8JI3 - chains A and B; structure by X-ray diffraction, 1.78 A resolution.

== Chain A (and B) ==
Protein: AetD
Source organism: Aetokthonos hydrillicola Thurmond2011
Notes: chain B of this document is another copy of the same molecule, construct and numbering; everything in this record applies to it too
UniProtKB: A0A861B387 (A0A861B387_9CYAN); residue numbers follow UniProt; this construct covers 1-239
Sequence (249 residues; numbered -9 to 239; the number before each row is that of its first residue; numbers below 1 keep their minus sign (Ala-9 is residue -9)):
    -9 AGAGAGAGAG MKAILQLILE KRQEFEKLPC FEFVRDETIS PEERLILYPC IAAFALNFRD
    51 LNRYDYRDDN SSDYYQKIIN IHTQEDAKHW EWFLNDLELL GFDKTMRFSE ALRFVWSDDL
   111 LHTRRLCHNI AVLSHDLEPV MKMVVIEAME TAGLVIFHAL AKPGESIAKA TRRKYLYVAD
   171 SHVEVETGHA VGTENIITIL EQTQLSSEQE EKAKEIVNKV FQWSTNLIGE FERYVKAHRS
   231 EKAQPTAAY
Unresolved in the structure: -9 to -1, 180-187, 239 (chain B: -9 to -1, 181-190, 238-239)
Differences from the reference sequence: expression tag (-9 to 0)
Metal / ion sites: Fe2+ site 1: Asp76, Glu176, His179; Fe2+ site 2: His79, His172, Glu176 (together with 67I); Ni2+: His125, Asp126 (shared with His125(B) of chain B)
Residues lining bound ligands: 67I ((2S)-2-azanyl-3-[5,7-bis(bromanyl)-1H-indol-3-yl]propanoic acid): Ile41, Phe44, Phe48, His79, Leu116, Met139, Glu140, Ala142, Gly143, Ile146, Phe147, Tyr167, His172, Glu176, Ser214, Leu217, Phe221
From the paper describing this entry:
  - binding site for 67I: Phe44, Ile146, Tyr167, Ser214
  - Fe2+ coordination: Asp76, His79, Glu140, His172, Glu176, His179

== How chain A and chain B interact ==
Residue-residue contacts (68; chain A residue first):
  Ala42(A) - Phe98(B)  hydrophobic
  Ala42(A) - Leu102(B)  hydrophobic
  Leu46(A) - Leu102(B)
  Leu46(A) - Trp106(B)  hydrophobic
  Asn47(A) - Trp106(B)  hydrogen bond
  Arg49(A) - Trp106(B)  hydrogen bond (side chain-backbone)
  Arg49(A) - Arg114(B)
  Asp50(A) - Trp106(B)
  Asp50(A) - Arg114(B)  salt bridge
  Arg53(A) - Asp108(B)  salt bridge
  Tyr54(A) - Leu111(B)  hydrophobic
  Tyr54(A) - Arg115(B)
  Asp55(A) - Arg115(B)  salt bridge
  Asp55(A) - His118(B)  salt bridge
  Trp80(A) - Arg103(B)
  Glu81(A) - Arg103(B)  salt bridge
  Leu84(A) - Arg103(B)
  Leu87(A) - Phe98(B)  hydrophobic
  Glu88(A) - Arg97(B)
  Phe92(A) - Phe98(B)
  Asp93(A) - Arg97(B)  salt bridge
  Asp93(A) - Phe98(B)  hydrogen bond (side chain-backbone)
  Asp93(A) - Ser99(B)  hydrogen bond
  Lys94(A) - Met96(B)
  Lys94(A) - Arg97(B)
  Lys94(A) - Phe98(B)  hydrogen bond (backbone-backbone)
  Thr95(A) - Met96(B)
  Met96(A) - Lys94(B)
  Met96(A) - Thr95(B)
  Met96(A) - Met96(B)  hydrogen bond (backbone-backbone)
  Met96(A) - Phe98(B)  hydrophobic
  Arg97(A) - Asp93(B)
  Arg97(A) - Lys94(B)
  Phe98(A) - Ala42(B)  hydrophobic
  Phe98(A) - Leu87(B)  hydrophobic
  Phe98(A) - Phe92(B)
  Phe98(A) - Asp93(B)  hydrogen bond (backbone-side chain)
  Phe98(A) - Lys94(B)  hydrogen bond (backbone-backbone)
  Phe98(A) - Met96(B)  hydrophobic
  Phe98(A) - Phe104(B)  hydrophobic
  Ser99(A) - Leu84(B)
  Ser99(A) - Asp93(B)  hydrogen bond
  Ala101(A) - Ala101(B)  hydrophobic
  Leu102(A) - Ala42(B)  hydrophobic
  Leu102(A) - Leu46(B)
  Leu102(A) - Leu84(B)  hydrophobic
  Leu102(A) - Val105(B)  hydrophobic
  Arg103(A) - Trp80(B)
  Arg103(A) - Glu81(B)  salt bridge
  Arg103(A) - Leu84(B)
  Phe104(A) - Phe98(B)  hydrophobic
  Val105(A) - Leu102(B)  hydrophobic
  Trp106(A) - Leu46(B)  hydrophobic
  Trp106(A) - Asn47(B)  hydrogen bond
  Trp106(A) - Arg49(B)  hydrogen bond (backbone-side chain)
  Trp106(A) - Asp50(B)
  Asp108(A) - Arg53(B)  salt bridge
  Leu111(A) - Tyr54(B)  hydrophobic
  Arg114(A) - Arg49(B)
  Arg114(A) - Asp50(B)  salt bridge
  Arg115(A) - Tyr54(B)
  Arg115(A) - Asp55(B)  salt bridge
  His118(A) - Asp55(B)  salt bridge
  His118(A) - Ala121(B)
  Ala121(A) - His118(B)
  Val122(A) - His125(B)
  His125(A) - Val122(B)
  His125(A) - His125(B)  hydrogen bond
Also at the interface, not in a pair above, chain A (38 interface residues in all): Pro39, Phe83, Asp126
Also at the interface, not in a pair above, chain B (38 interface residues in all): Pro39, Leu51, Phe83, Asp126

== Overview ==
The chain A/chain B interface involves 38 residues from each chain, with 12 hydrogen bonds and 11 salt
bridges. Among the polar pairs are Asp50(A)-Arg114(B), Arg53(A)-Asp108(B) and Asp55(A)-Arg115(B). From the
paper: a binding site for 67I at Phe44(A), Ile146(A) and Tyr167(A) among others; Fe2+ coordination by
Asp76(A), His79(A) and Glu140(A) among others.
Both chains are AetD (Aetokthonos hydrillicola Thurmond2011). Entry 8JI3 (Crystal structure of AetD in complex
with 5,7-dibromo-L-tryptophan and two Fe2+) was determined by X-ray diffraction together with 8JI2, 8JI4, 8JI5
and 8JI7 from the same study.
